5EM7 - chain A; structure by X-ray diffraction, 2.81 A resolution.

Chain A:
Molecule: Epidermal growth factor receptor
Organism: Homo sapiens
Notes: EC 2.7.10.1
UniProt: P00533 (EGFR_HUMAN); residue numbers follow UniProt; this construct covers 695-1022
Amino-acid sequence (331 residues; row label = number of the first residue in the row):
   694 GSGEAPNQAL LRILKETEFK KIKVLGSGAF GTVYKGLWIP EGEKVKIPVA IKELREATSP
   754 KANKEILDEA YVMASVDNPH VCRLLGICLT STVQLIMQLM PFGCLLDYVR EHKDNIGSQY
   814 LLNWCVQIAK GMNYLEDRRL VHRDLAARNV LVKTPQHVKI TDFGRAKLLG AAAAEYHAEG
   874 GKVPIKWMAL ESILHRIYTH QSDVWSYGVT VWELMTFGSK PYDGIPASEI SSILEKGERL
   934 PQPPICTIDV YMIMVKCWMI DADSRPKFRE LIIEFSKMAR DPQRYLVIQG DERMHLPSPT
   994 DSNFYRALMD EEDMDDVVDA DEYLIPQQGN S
Disordered / not traced: 694-695, 747-749, 862-875, 999-1005, 1020-1024
Sequence notes: expression tag (694, 1023-1024); engineered mutation Met-790 (Thr in P00533), Arg-858 (Leu in P00533), Ala-865 (Glu in P00533), Ala-866 (Glu in P00533), Ala-867 (Lys in P00533)
Small-molecule neighbours: 5Q4 (4-[(2-methoxyphenyl)amino]-N-[4-(4-methylpiperazin-1-yl)phenyl]-2-oxidanylidene-1H-pyridine-3-carboxamide): Leu-718, Val-726, Ala-743, Lys-745, Glu-762, Met-790, Gln-791, Leu-792, Met-793, Pro-794, Phe-795, Gly-796, Glu-804, Arg-841, Asn-842, Leu-844, Thr-854, Asp-855
Swiss-Prot annotation at these positions:
  - active site: Asp-837 (Proton acceptor)
  - binding site (ATP): Leu-718 to Val-726, Lys-745, Asp-855
  - site: Tyr-1016 (Important for interaction with PIK3C2B)
  - modified residue: Ser-695 (Phosphoserine), Lys-745 (N6-(2-hydroxyisobutyryl)lysine), Tyr-869 (Phosphotyrosine), Ser-991 (Phosphoserine), Ser-995 (Phosphoserine), Tyr-998 (Phosphotyrosine), Tyr-1016 (Phosphotyrosine)
  - cross-link (Glycyl lysine isopeptide (Lys-Gly)): Lys-716 (interchain with G-Cter in ubiquitin), Lys-737 (interchain with G-Cter in ubiquitin), Lys-754 (interchain with G-Cter in ubiquitin), Lys-757 (interchain with G-Cter in ubiquitin), Lys-929 (interchain with G-Cter in ubiquitin), Lys-960 (interchain with G-Cter in ubiquitin), Lys-970 (interchain with G-Cter in ubiquitin)
From the paper describing this entry:
  - binding site for 5Q4: Met-790

Overview:
Ligands of chain A: compound 5Q4. UniProt lists active-site residue Asp-837 and 11 ATP-binding residues. From
the paper: a binding site for 5Q4 at Met-790.
Chain A is Epidermal growth factor receptor (Homo sapiens); the structure, EGFR kinase domain mutant "TMLR"
with pyridone compound 13:
4-[(2-methoxyphenyl)amino]-N-[4-(4-methylpiperazin-1-yl)phenyl]-2-oxidanylidene-1H-pyridine-3-carboxamide, was
determined by X-ray diffraction (same publication as 5EM5, 5EM6 and 5EM8).
